PDB entry 7LY8 | X-ray diffraction, 1.55 A resolution | chains A and B

# Chain A
Name: Tryptophan synthase alpha chain
Source organism: Salmonella typhimurium (strain LT2 / SGSC1412 / ATCC 700720)
Notes: EC 4.2.1.20
UniProtKB: P00929 (TRPA_SALTY); numbering as in UniProt (aligned over 1-268)
Amino-acid sequence (268 residues; row label = number of the first residue in the row):
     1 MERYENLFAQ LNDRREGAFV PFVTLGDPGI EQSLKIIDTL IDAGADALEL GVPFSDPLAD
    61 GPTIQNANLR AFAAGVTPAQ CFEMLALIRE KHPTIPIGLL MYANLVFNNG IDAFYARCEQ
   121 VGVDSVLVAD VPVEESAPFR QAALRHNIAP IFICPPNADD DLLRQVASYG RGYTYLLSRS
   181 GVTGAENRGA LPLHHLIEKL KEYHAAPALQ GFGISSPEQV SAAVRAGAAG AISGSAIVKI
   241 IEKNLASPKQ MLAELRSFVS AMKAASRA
Unresolved in the structure: 179-193
Swiss-Prot annotation at these positions:
  - active site (Proton acceptor): Glu49, Asp60
Residues lining bound ligands:
  - F6F (2-{[4-(trifluoromethoxy)benzoyl]amino}ethyl dihydrogen phosphate), molecule 1: Phe22, Glu49, Ala59, Asp60, Leu100, Leu127, Ala129, Ile153, Tyr175, Phe212, Gly213, Ile214, Ile232, Ser233, Gly234, Ser235
  - F6F, molecule 2: Leu58, Ala59, Asp60, Gly61, Ile64, Phe212, Ser235

# Chain B
Name: Tryptophan synthase beta chain
Source organism: Salmonella typhimurium (strain LT2 / SGSC1412 / ATCC 700720)
Notes: EC 4.2.1.20
UniProtKB: P0A2K1 (TRPB_SALTY); residue numbers follow UniProt; this construct covers 1-397
Amino-acid sequence (397 residues; numbered 1 to 397; the number before each row is that of its first residue):
     1 MTTLLNPYFG EFGGMYVPQI LMPALNQLEE AFVSAQKDPE FQAQFADLLK NYAGRPTALT
    61 KCQNITAGTR TTLYLKREDL LHGGAHKTNQ VLGQALLAKR MGKSEIIAET GAGQHGVASA
   121 LASALLGLKC RIYMGAKDVE RQSPNVFRMR LMGAEVIPVH SGSATLKDAC NEALRDWSGS
   181 YETAHYMLGT AAGPHPYPTI VREFQRMIGE ETKAQILDKE GRLPDAVIAC VGGGSNAIGM
   241 FADFINDTSV GLIGVEPGGH GIETGEHGAP LKHGRVGIYF GMKAPMMQTA DGQIEESYSI
   301 SAGLDFPSVG PQHAYLNSIG RADYVSITDD EALEAFKTLC RHEGIIPALE SSHALAHALK
   361 MMREQPEKEQ LLVVNLSGRG DKDIFTVHDI LKARGEI
Unresolved in the structure: 1, 395-397
Swiss-Prot annotation at these positions:
  - modified residue: Lys87 (N6-(pyridoxal phosphate)lysine)
Covalently attached groups: pyridoxal phosphate (PLP) linked to Lys87
Bound ions: Na+: Gly232, Phe306, Ser308
Residues lining bound ligands:
  - F6F (2-{[4-(trifluoromethoxy)benzoyl]amino}ethyl dihydrogen phosphate), molecule 1: Pro18, Ile20, Leu21, Leu174, Arg175, Ser178
  - F6F, molecule 2: Glu109, Thr110, Gly111, Ala112, Gly113, Gln114, His115, Gly116, Leu166, Cys170, Leu174, Tyr186, Leu188, Gly189, Thr190, Ala192, Gly193, Pro194, Phe280, Gly281, Gly303, Phe306
  - pyridoxal phosphate (PLP): Ala85, His86, Gln114, Thr190, Cys230, Val231, Gly232, Gly233, Gly234, Ser235, Asn236, Gly303, Leu304, Ala348, Glu350, Ser351, Ser377, Gly378

# Chain A / chain B interface
Pairs across the interface (60):
  Pro53(A) - Gln293(B)  hydrogen bond (backbone-side chain)
  Phe54(A) - Tyr279(B)  hydrophobic
  Phe54(A) - Gly292(B)
  Phe54(A) - Gln293(B)
  Ser55(A) - Gln293(B)  hydrogen bond (backbone-side chain)
  Ser55(A) - Ile294(B)  hydrogen bond (side chain-backbone)
  Asp56(A) - Lys167(B)  salt bridge
  Asp56(A) - Asn171(B)  hydrogen bond
  Asp56(A) - Tyr279(B)  hydrogen bond (backbone-side chain)
  Asp56(A) - Ile294(B)
  Pro57(A) - Arg175(B)  hydrogen bond (backbone-side chain)
  Leu58(A) - Pro18(B)
  Leu58(A) - Asn171(B)
  Leu58(A) - Leu174(B)  hydrophobic
  Leu58(A) - Arg175(B)  hydrogen bond (backbone-side chain)
  Ala59(A) - Pro18(B)  hydrophobic
  Asp60(A) - Arg175(B)
  Gln65(A) - Ser161(B)
  Gln65(A) - Arg175(B)
  Phe72(A) - Gln293(B)
  Thr77(A) - Asp291(B)
  Pro78(A) - Asp291(B)
  Ala103(A) - Ile278(B)  hydrophobic
  Asn104(A) - Gly277(B)
  Asn104(A) - Ile278(B)  hydrogen bond (side chain-backbone)
  Asn104(A) - Gln288(B)  hydrogen bond
  Asn104(A) - Gly292(B)  hydrogen bond (side chain-backbone)
  Asn104(A) - Ile294(B)
  Leu105(A) - Asp291(B)
  Leu105(A) - Gly292(B)
  Phe107(A) - Val276(B)
  Phe107(A) - Gly277(B)
  Phe107(A) - Ile278(B)  hydrophobic
  Phe107(A) - Lys283(B)
  Asn108(A) - Arg275(B)  hydrogen bond
  Asn108(A) - Gln288(B)
  Asn108(A) - Ala290(B)  hydrogen bond (side chain-backbone)
  Asn108(A) - Asp291(B)  hydrogen bond (side chain-backbone)
  Asn108(A) - Gly292(B)
  Ala129(A) - Pro18(B)
  Asp130(A) - Tyr16(B)
  Asp130(A) - Val17(B)  hydrogen bond (backbone-backbone)
  Asp130(A) - Pro18(B)
  Pro132(A) - Met15(B)
  Pro132(A) - Val17(B)
  Pro132(A) - Gln19(B)
  Pro132(A) - Met22(B)  hydrophobic
  Val133(A) - Gln19(B)  hydrogen bond (backbone-side chain)
  Glu134(A) - Gln19(B)  hydrogen bond
  Glu135(A) - Pro7(B)
  Glu135(A) - Tyr8(B)  hydrogen bond
  Glu135(A) - Gly14(B)
  Glu135(A) - Met15(B)  hydrogen bond (side chain-backbone)
  Glu135(A) - Tyr16(B)
  Phe139(A) - Ile278(B)  hydrophobic
  Ile153(A) - Gln19(B)
  Pro155(A) - Gln19(B)
  Pro155(A) - Ile20(B)  hydrophobic
  Asn157(A) - Ile20(B)
  Leu162(A) - Gln19(B)
Interface residues without a listed pair, chain A (30 interface residues in all): Val131, Pro156
Interface residues without a listed pair, chain B (31 interface residues in all): Pro23, Asp168, Glu172, Tyr181

# In short
30 residues of chain A face 31 of chain B across their interface; the contacts include 18 hydrogen bonds and 1
salt bridge. Polar pairs include Asp56(A)-Lys167(B), Pro53(A)-Gln293(B) and Ser55(A)-Gln293(B). One compound
F6F molecule is bound between chain A and chain B.
Chain A is Tryptophan synthase alpha chain and chain B is Tryptophan synthase beta chain, both from Salmonella
typhimurium (strain LT2 / SGSC1412 / ATCC 700720); the structure, The internal aldimine form of the wild-type
Salmonella Typhimurium Tryptophan Synthase in complex with two molecules ..., was determined by X-ray
diffraction.
